8PR3 - chains B and C of the 9 polymer chains in the assembly; structure by electron microscopy, 3.90 A resolution.

[Chain B (and C)]
Molecule: C-Jun-amino-terminal kinase-interacting protein 3
Organism: Homo sapiens
Notes: chain C of this document is another copy of the same molecule, construct and numbering; everything in this record applies to it too
UniProtKB: Q9UPT6 (JIP3_HUMAN); residue numbers follow UniProt; this construct covers 1-560
Chain sequence (581 residues; row label = number of the first residue in the row; numbers below 1 keep their minus sign (Ser-6 is residue -6)):
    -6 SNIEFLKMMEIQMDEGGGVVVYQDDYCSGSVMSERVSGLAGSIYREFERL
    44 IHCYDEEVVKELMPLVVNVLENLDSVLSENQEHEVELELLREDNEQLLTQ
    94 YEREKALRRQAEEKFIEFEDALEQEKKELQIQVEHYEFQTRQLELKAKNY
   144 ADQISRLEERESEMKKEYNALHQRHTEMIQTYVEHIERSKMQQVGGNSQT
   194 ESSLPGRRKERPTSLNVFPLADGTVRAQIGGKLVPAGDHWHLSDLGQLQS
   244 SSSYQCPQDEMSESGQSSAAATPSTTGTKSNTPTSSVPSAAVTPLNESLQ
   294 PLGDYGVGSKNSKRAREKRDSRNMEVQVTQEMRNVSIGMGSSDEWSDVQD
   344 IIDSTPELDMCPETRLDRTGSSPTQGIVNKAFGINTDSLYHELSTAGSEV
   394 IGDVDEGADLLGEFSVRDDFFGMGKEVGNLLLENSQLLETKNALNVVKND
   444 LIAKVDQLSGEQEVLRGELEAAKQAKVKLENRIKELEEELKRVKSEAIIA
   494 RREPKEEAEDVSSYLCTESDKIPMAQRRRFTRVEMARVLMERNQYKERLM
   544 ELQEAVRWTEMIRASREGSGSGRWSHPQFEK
Not modelled in the structure: -6 to 23, 129-574 (chain C: -6 to 22, 129-574)
Differences from the reference sequence: expression tag (-6 to 0, 561-574)
What the authors report for this chain:
  - mutagenesis - L382A/Y383A/E385A: abolished binding to pointed end
  - disease-associated variants - L444P: abolished binding to Arf6
  - mutagenesis - L444P: unchanged binding to pointed end

[How chain B and chain C interact]
Contacting residue pairs (82; chain B residue first):
  Leu32(B) - Asn61(C)
  Leu32(B) - Val62(C)  hydrophobic
  Ser35(B) - Leu58(C)
  Glu39(B) - Glu54(C)
  Glu39(B) - Leu55(C)
  Glu39(B) - Leu58(C)
  Arg42(B) - Glu50(C)  hydrogen bond (side chain-backbone)
  Arg42(B) - Lys53(C)
  Arg42(B) - Glu54(C)  salt bridge
  Leu43(B) - Val51(C)  hydrophobic
  Tyr47(B) - Asp48(C)  hydrogen bond
  Tyr47(B) - Glu50(C)
  Tyr47(B) - Val51(C)  hydrophobic
  Asp48(B) - Tyr47(C)  hydrogen bond
  Glu50(B) - Tyr47(C)
  Val51(B) - Leu43(C)
  Val51(B) - Tyr47(C)  hydrophobic
  Glu54(B) - Glu39(C)
  Leu55(B) - Glu39(C)
  Leu58(B) - Ser35(C)
  Leu58(B) - Ile36(C)  hydrophobic
  Asn61(B) - Leu32(C)
  Val62(B) - Leu32(C)  hydrophobic
  Asn65(B) - Arg28(C)  hydrogen bond
  Asn65(B) - Leu32(C)
  Asn65(B) - Leu66(C)
  Leu66(B) - Val62(C)  hydrophobic
  Leu66(B) - Asn65(C)
  Leu66(B) - Leu66(C)  hydrophobic
  Leu66(B) - Val69(C)  hydrophobic
  Val69(B) - Val69(C)  hydrophobic
  Val69(B) - Leu70(C)  hydrophobic
  Leu70(B) - Val69(C)  hydrophobic
  Asn73(B) - Asn73(C)
  Asn73(B) - His76(C)
  His76(B) - Asn73(C)  hydrogen bond
  His76(B) - His76(C)
  His76(B) - Glu77(C)  salt bridge
  Glu77(B) - His76(C)
  Glu79(B) - Leu80(C)
  Leu80(B) - Leu83(C)  hydrophobic
  Leu83(B) - Leu80(C)  hydrophobic
  Leu83(B) - Leu83(C)  hydrophobic
  Leu83(B) - Asn87(C)
  Asn87(B) - Leu83(C)
  Asn87(B) - Asp86(C)  hydrogen bond
  Asn87(B) - Asn87(C)  hydrogen bond
  Leu90(B) - Leu90(C)
  Leu91(B) - Leu90(C)  hydrophobic
  Gln93(B) - Tyr94(C)
  Tyr94(B) - Leu90(C)  hydrophobic
  Tyr94(B) - Gln93(C)  hydrogen bond
  Tyr94(B) - Tyr94(C)  hydrophobic
  Tyr94(B) - Glu97(C)
  Glu97(B) - Tyr94(C)
  Glu97(B) - Glu97(C)
  Glu97(B) - Lys98(C)
  Glu97(B) - Arg101(C)  salt bridge
  Lys98(B) - Glu97(C)  salt bridge
  Leu100(B) - Arg101(C)
  Arg101(B) - Leu100(C)
  Arg101(B) - Arg101(C)
  Ala104(B) - Glu105(C)
  Glu105(B) - Ala104(C)
  Phe108(B) - Lys107(C)
  Phe108(B) - Phe108(C)  hydrophobic
  Phe111(B) - Phe108(C)  hydrophobic
  Phe111(B) - Phe111(C)  hydrophobic
  Phe111(B) - Glu112(C)
  Glu112(B) - Phe111(C)
  Leu115(B) - Phe111(C)  hydrophobic
  Leu115(B) - Leu115(C)  hydrophobic
  Leu115(B) - Glu116(C)
  Glu116(B) - Leu115(C)
  Glu118(B) - Lys119(C)  salt bridge
  Lys119(B) - Leu115(C)
  Lys119(B) - Glu118(C)  salt bridge
  Leu122(B) - Leu122(C)  hydrophobic
  Gln123(B) - Leu122(C)
  Val126(B) - Leu122(C)  hydrophobic
  Val126(B) - Gln125(C)
  Val126(B) - Val126(C)  hydrophobic
Interface residues without a listed pair, chain B (54 interface residues in all): Arg28, Ile36, Phe40, Leu63, Glu72, Arg84, Asp86, Arg96, Lys107
Interface residues without a listed pair, chain C (51 interface residues in all): Phe40, Leu63, Glu72, Arg102

[Overview]
54 residues of chain B and 51 residues of chain C are in contact, with 8 hydrogen bonds and 6 salt bridges.
Polar contacts include Arg42(B)-Glu54(C), His76(B)-Glu77(C) and Glu97(B)-Arg101(C). The paper reports that
L382A/Y383A/E385A of chain B abolish binding to pointed end; L444P of chain B abolishes binding to Arf6.
Both chains are C-Jun-amino-terminal kinase-interacting protein 3 (Homo sapiens). Entry 8PR3 (Cytoplasmic
dynein-1 heavy chain bound to JIP3-RH1) was determined by electron microscopy together with 8PQW, 8PQY, 8PQZ,
8PR0, 8PR1, 8PR2 and 8PR4 from the same study.
